1G5H - chains A and B; structure by X-ray diffraction, 1.95 A resolution.

Chain A (and B):
Molecule: Mitochondrial DNA polymerase accessory subunit
Organism: Mus musculus
Notes: chain B of this document is another copy of the same molecule, construct and numbering; everything in this record applies to it too
UniProt: Q9QZM2 (DPOG2_MOUSE); residue numbers follow UniProt; this construct covers 17-459
Sequence (454 residues; row label = number of the first residue in the row):
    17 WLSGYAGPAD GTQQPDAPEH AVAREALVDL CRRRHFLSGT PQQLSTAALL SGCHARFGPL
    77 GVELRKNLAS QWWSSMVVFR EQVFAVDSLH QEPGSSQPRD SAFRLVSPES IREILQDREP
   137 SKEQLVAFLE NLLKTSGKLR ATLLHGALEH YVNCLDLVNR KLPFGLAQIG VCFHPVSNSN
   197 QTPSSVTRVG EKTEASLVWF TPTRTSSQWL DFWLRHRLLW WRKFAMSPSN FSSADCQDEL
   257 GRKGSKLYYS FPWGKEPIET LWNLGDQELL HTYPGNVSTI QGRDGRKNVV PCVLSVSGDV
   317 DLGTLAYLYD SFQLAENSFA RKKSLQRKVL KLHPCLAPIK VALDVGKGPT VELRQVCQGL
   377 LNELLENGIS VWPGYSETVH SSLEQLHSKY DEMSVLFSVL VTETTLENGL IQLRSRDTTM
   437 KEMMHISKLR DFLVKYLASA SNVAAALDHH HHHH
Disordered / not traced: 17-40, 134-136, 194-202, 331-342, 470 (chain B: 17-39, 111-114, 194-203, 333-342, 461-470)
Differences from the reference sequence: modified residue (92, 242, 409, 436, 439-440); expression tag (460-470)
Modified / non-standard residues: Mse92, Mse242, Mse409, Mse436, Mse439, Mse440 (selenomethionine; parent Met)

Interface between chain A and chain B:
Pairs across the interface (115; chain A residue first):
  R48(A) with N169(B), hydrogen bond
  H51(A) with N169(B), hydrogen bond (side chain-backbone); D172(B), salt bridge; L173(B)
  S54(A) with H166(B); N169(B), hydrogen bond
  C69(A) with L105(B)
  A71(A) with D103(B); S104(B); L105(B); H166(B)
  P75(A) with A101(B)
  L76(A) with L173(B), hydrophobic
  V78(A) with A101(B), hydrophobic; D103(B)
  E79(A) with W89(B); A101(B)
  R81(A) with D103(B), salt bridge
  K82(A) with W89(B)
  W89(A) with K82(B)
  V93(A) with E79(B)
  V94(A) with L381(B); G384(B)
  F95(A) with L381(B)
  E97(A) with L377(B); L381(B)
  A101(A) with P75(B); V78(B), hydrophobic; E79(B)
  D103(A) with A71(B); V78(B); R81(B), salt bridge
  L105(A) with C69(B); H70(B); A71(B); E207(B)
  H106(A) with H106(B); V187(B); E207(B), salt bridge
  Q107(A) with F189(B); V205(B), hydrogen bond (side chain-backbone); E207(B), hydrogen bond
  R115(A) with R128(B), hydrogen bond (backbone-side chain)
  D116(A) with P124(B); R128(B), hydrogen bond (backbone-side chain)
  S117(A) with P124(B)
  A118(A) with P124(B)
  F119(A) with L121(B), hydrophobic; V122(B); S123(B)
  R120(A) with R120(B); L121(B); V122(B), hydrogen bond (backbone-backbone); P124(B)
  L121(A) with F119(B); R120(B); L121(B), hydrophobic; L155(B), hydrophobic
  V122(A) with F119(B); R120(B), hydrogen bond (backbone-backbone); V122(B), hydrophobic
  S123(A) with F119(B)
  P124(A) with D116(B); S117(B); A118(B); L149(B), hydrophobic
  E125(A) with S117(B), hydrogen bond
  I127(A) with L145(B)
  R128(A) with L149(B)
  I130(A) with L145(B), hydrophobic
  L131(A) with V142(B), hydrophobic
  K138(A) with P136(B); S137(B); L141(B)
  L141(A) with K138(B); L141(B), hydrophobic; V142(B), hydrophobic
  V142(A) with L131(B), hydrophobic; L141(B), hydrophobic
  F144(A) with L145(B), hydrophobic
  L145(A) with I127(B); I130(B), hydrophobic; L131(B), hydrophobic; F144(B), hydrophobic; L145(B), hydrophobic
  L149(A) with P124(B), hydrophobic; I127(B), hydrophobic; R128(B)
  L155(A) with L121(B), hydrophobic
  N169(A) with R48(B), hydrogen bond; H51(B)
  D172(A) with H51(B), salt bridge
  L173(A) with H51(B); P75(B), hydrophobic; W388(B)
  N175(A) with E393(B), hydrogen bond; V395(B)
  K177(A) with S392(B); E393(B), salt bridge
  V187(A) with H106(B)
  F189(A) with H106(B)
  V205(A) with Q107(B)
  E207(A) with L105(B); H106(B), salt bridge; Q107(B), hydrogen bond
  R299(A) with E393(B), salt bridge; T394(B), hydrogen bond
  L377(A) with E97(B)
  L381(A) with V94(B); F95(B); E97(B)
  W388(A) with L173(B)
  E393(A) with N175(B), hydrogen bond; K177(B), salt bridge
  H465(A) with E382(B), salt bridge
Interface residues without a listed pair, chain A (76 interface residues in all): R49, G55, G68, H70, F73, F100, V102, S104, S112, E146, L148, H166, V174, E382, G384, P389, S392, Mse409
Interface residues without a listed pair, chain B (77 interface residues in all): R49, R50, S54, G68, F73, L76, V93, F100, V102, E125, R134, E146, L148, C170, Q374, P389

Overview:
The interface between chain A and chain B involves 76 residues on one side and 77 on the other; the contacts
include 15 hydrogen bonds and 10 salt bridges. Among the polar pairs are H51(A)-D172(B), R81(A)-D103(B) and
H106(A)-E207(B).
Chain A and chain B are both Mitochondrial DNA polymerase accessory subunit (Mus musculus); the structure,
Crystal structure of the accessory subunit of murine mitochondrial polymerase gamma, was determined by X-ray
diffraction (same publication as 1G5I).
